PDB entry 7WQO | electron microscopy, 2.85 A resolution | chain A

Chain A:
Molecule: Capsid protein VP1
Organism: Adeno-associated virus 9
UniProtKB: Q6JC40 (Q6JC40_9VIRU); the construct has insertions or renumbered stretches relative to UniProt, so the offset changes along the chain: 219-586 = UniProt 219-586; 594-743 = UniProt 587-736
Sequence (525 residues; numbered 219 to 743; the number before each row is that of its first residue):
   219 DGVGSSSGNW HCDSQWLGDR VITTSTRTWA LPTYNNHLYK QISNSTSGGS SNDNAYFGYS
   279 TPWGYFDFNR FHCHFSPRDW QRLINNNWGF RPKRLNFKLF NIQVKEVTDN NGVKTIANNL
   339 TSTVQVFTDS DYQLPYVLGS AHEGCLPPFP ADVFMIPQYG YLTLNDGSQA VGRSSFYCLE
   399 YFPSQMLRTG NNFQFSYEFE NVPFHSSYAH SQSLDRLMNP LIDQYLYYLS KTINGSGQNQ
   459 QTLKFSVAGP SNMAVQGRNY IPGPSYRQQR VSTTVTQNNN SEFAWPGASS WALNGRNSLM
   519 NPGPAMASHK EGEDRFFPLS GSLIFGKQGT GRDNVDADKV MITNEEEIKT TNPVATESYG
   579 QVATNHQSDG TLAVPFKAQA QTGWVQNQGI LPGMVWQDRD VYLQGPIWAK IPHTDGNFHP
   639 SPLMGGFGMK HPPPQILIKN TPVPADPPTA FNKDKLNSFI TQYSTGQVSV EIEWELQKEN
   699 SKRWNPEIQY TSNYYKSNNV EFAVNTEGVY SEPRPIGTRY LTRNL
Sequence notes: insertion (587-593); engineered mutation F594 (Ala587 in Q6JC40), K595 (Gln588 in Q6JC40)
From the paper describing this entry:
  - conformationally variable residues (order/disorder transition): L590, A591

Overview:
The paper reports conformational variability at L590 and A591.
Chain A is Capsid protein VP1 (Adeno-associated virus 9); the structure, Structure of Adeno-associated virus
serotype PHP.eB, was determined by electron microscopy together with 7WJW, 7WJX and 7WQP from the same study.
